9PBA - chains A and F of the 12 polymer chains in the assembly; structure by electron microscopy, 3.47 A resolution.

== Chain A (and F) ==
Protein: Vesicle-fusing ATPase
Organism: Cricetulus griseus
Notes: EC 3.6.4.6; chain F of this document is another copy of the same molecule, construct and numbering; everything in this record applies to it too
UniProt: P18708 (NSF_CRIGR); numbering as in UniProt (aligned over 1-744)
Amino-acid sequence (747 residues; each row starts with the number of its first residue; numbers below 1 keep their minus sign (Gly-2 is residue -2)):
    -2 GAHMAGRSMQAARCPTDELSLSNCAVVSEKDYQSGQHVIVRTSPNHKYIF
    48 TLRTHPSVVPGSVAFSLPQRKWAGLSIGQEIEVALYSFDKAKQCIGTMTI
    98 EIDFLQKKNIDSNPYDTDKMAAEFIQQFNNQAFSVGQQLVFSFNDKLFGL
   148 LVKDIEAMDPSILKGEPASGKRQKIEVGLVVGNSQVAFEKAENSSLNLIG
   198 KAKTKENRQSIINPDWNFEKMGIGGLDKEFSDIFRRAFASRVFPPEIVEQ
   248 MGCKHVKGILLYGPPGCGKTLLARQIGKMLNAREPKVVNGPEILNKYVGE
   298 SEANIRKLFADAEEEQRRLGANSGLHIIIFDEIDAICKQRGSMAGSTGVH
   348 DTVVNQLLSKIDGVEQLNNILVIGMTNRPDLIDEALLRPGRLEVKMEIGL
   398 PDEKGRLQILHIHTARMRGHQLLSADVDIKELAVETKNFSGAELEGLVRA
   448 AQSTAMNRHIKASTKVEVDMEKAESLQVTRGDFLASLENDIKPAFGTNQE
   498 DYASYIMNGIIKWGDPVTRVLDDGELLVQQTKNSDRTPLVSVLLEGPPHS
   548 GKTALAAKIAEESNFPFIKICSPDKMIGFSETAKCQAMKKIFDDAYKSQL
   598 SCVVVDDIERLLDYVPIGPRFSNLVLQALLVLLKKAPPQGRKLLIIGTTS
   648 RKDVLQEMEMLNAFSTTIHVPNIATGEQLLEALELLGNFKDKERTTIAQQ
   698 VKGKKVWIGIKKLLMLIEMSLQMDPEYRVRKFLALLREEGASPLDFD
Unresolved in the structure: -2 to 202, 459-471, 741-744 (chain F: -2 to 211, 243-251, 336-344, 741-744)
Sequence notes: expression tag (-2 to 0)
Ligand contacts:
  - ADP (adenosine-5'-diphosphate): Gly219, Ile220, Gly221, Pro261, Pro262, Gly263, Cys264, Gly265, Lys266, Thr267, Leu268, Ile406, His410, Gly438, Ala439, Glu442
  - ATP (adenosine-5'-triphosphate), molecule 1: Asp359, Arg385, Arg388
  - ATP, molecule 2: Met504, Asn505, Gly506, Ile507, Ile508, Trp510, Val514, Pro545, His546, Ser547, Gly548, Lys549, Thr550, Ala551, Leu552, Ser647, Ile707, Lys708
UniProt features mapped onto this chain:
  - binding site (ATP): Asn505 to Trp510, Pro545 to Leu552
  - binding site (Mg(2+)): Thr550
  - modified residue: Lys105 (N6-acetyllysine), Ser207 (Phosphoserine), Tyr259 (Phosphotyrosine), Ser569 (Phosphoserine)
Reported in the primary citation:
  - post-translational modification sites: Ser207 (citing earlier work)

== Chain A / chain F interface ==
Residue-residue contacts - 22 pairs, chain A then chain F:
  His546(A) - Asn659(F)
  Asp571(A) - Lys632(F)  hydrogen bond (backbone-side chain)
  Ile574(A) - Val628(F)  hydrophobic
  Ile574(A) - Leu629(F)  hydrophobic
  Arg607(A) - Gln624(F)  hydrogen bond
  Arg607(A) - Leu627(F)
  Asp610(A) - Asn620(F)  hydrogen bond (backbone-side chain)
  Asp610(A) - Gln624(F)  hydrogen bond (backbone-side chain)
  Tyr611(A) - Gln624(F)  hydrogen bond (backbone-side chain)
  Val612(A) - Asn620(F)
  Pro613(A) - Glu656(F)
  Arg617(A) - Pro616(F)
  Arg617(A) - Phe618(F)
  Arg648(A) - Glu656(F)  salt bridge
  Leu683(A) - Arg533(F)
  Asn685(A) - Arg533(F)
  Met712(A) - Ser662(F)
  Glu715(A) - Gln527(F)
  Glu715(A) - Ser531(F)  hydrogen bond
  Glu715(A) - Thr534(F)
  Met716(A) - Gln527(F)
  Gln719(A) - Gln526(F)
Other interface residues (no listed pair), chain A (20 interface residues in all): Asn505, Pro570, Phe576, Ile614
Other interface residues (no listed pair), chain F (23 interface residues in all): Leu523, Lys586, Arg617, Leu621, Leu623, Glu654, Met655

== Summary ==
Chain A and chain F form an interface of 20 and 23 residues respectively; the contacts include 6 hydrogen
bonds and 1 salt bridge. Polar contacts include Arg648(A)-Glu656(F), Asp571(A)-Lys632(F) and
Arg607(A)-Gln624(F). Chain A binds ADP and ATP. UniProt lists 14 ATP-binding residues and Mg2+-binding residue
Thr550(A) on chain A. The paper reports a modification site at Ser207(A).
Chain A and chain F are both Vesicle-fusing ATPase (Cricetulus griseus); the structure, 21bin20S complex
(NSF-alphaSNAP-2:1 syntaxin-1a:SNAP-25), non-hydrolyzing, class 9, was determined by electron microscopy,
deposited together with 9OJR, 9OJU, 9OJZ, 9OK3, 9OK5, 9OKC and 17 further entries.
